PDB entry 5ZYN | X-ray diffraction, 1.75 A resolution | chain B

# Chain B
Name: Fumarate reductase 2
Organism: Saccharomyces cerevisiae (strain ATCC 204508 / S288c)
Notes: EC 1.3.1.6
UniProt: P21375 (OSM1_YEAST); residues 32-501 here = UniProt positions 32-501
Amino-acid sequence (471 residues; each row starts with the number of its first residue):
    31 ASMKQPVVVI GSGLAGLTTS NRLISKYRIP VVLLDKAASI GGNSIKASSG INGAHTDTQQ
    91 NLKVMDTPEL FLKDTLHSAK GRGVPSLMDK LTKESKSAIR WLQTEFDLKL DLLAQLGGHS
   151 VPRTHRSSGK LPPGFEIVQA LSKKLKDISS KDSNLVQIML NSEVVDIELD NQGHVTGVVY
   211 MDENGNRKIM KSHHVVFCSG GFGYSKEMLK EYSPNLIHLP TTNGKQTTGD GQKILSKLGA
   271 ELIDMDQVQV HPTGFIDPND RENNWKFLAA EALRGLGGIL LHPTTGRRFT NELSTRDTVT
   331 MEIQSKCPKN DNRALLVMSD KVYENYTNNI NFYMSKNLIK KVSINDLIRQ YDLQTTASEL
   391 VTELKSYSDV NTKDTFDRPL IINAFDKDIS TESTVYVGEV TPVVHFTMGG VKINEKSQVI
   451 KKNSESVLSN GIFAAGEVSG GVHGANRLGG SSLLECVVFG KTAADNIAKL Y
Construct notes: expression tag (31)
Ligand contacts:
  - FAD (flavin-adenine dinucleotide): Ile-40, Gly-41, Ser-42, Gly-43, Leu-44, Ala-45, Gly-46, Leu-64, Asp-65, Lys-66, Ala-67, Gly-71, Gly-72, Asn-73, Ser-74, Lys-76, Ala-77, Ser-78, Ser-79, Gly-80, Ser-192, Glu-193, Val-194, Cys-228, Ser-229, Gly-230, Thr-252, Asn-253, Gln-256, Asp-260, Leu-298, His-435, Phe-436, Ala-465, Gly-466, Glu-467, Val-468, Arg-477, Gly-480, Ser-481, Ser-482, Leu-483, Cys-486
  - FMN (flavin mononucleotide): Lys-76, Ser-78, Pro-162, Trp-295, Phe-297, Leu-298, Asn-359, Phe-362, Tyr-363
  - succinic acid (SIN): Ser-78, Ser-79, His-281, Leu-298, Ala-299, Ala-300, Glu-301, Arg-326, His-435, Arg-477, Gly-479, Gly-480, Ser-481, Ser-482
Swiss-Prot annotation at these positions:
  - active site: His-281, Arg-304
What the authors report for this chain:
  - binding site for flavin mononucleotide: Lys-76, Ser-78, Pro-162, Trp-295, Phe-297, Leu-298, Asn-359, Phe-362, Tyr-363
  - mutagenesis - S78K/P162R: decreased catalytic activity on reduced free FAD
  - mutagenesis - S78K/P162R: abolished binding to flavin-adenine dinucleotide
  - catalytic residues: His-281, Glu-301, Arg-304, Arg-326, His-435, Arg-477 (by similarity / conservation)
  - mutagenesis - H281A, E301A, R304A, R326A, H435A, R477A: decreased catalytic activity

# In short
Bound to chain B: succinic acid, flavin mononucleotide and flavin-adenine dinucleotide. From UniProt:
active-site residues His-281 and Arg-304. From the paper: catalytic residues His-281, Glu-301 and Arg-304
among others; H281A, E301A and R304A, among others, reduce catalytic activity; 7 substitutions were tested in
all.
Chain B is Fumarate reductase 2 (Saccharomyces cerevisiae (strain ATCC 204508 / S288c)); the structure,
Fumarate reductase, was determined by X-ray diffraction (same publication as 5GLG).
